Entry 5XCT (X-ray diffraction, 1.17 A resolution); this record covers chains A and C of the 3 polymer chains in the assembly.

Chain A:
Name: VH(S112C)-SARAH chimera
From: Mus musculus
Amino-acid sequence (168 residues; each row starts with the number of its first residue; note: 1 number in that range is skipped by the numbering (no residue carries it; nothing is unmodelled there); a row labelled like 82A-82C holds insertion residues (82A, then the next letters in order); numbering starts at 0):
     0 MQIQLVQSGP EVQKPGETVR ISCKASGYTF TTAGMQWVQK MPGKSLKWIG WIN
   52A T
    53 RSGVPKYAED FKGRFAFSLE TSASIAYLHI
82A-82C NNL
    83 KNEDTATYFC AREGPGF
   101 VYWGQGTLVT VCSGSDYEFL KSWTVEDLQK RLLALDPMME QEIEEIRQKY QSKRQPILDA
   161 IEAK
Unresolved in the structure: 0
Disulfides: Cys22-Cys92

Chain C:
Name: C8 peptide
Amino-acid sequence (8 residues; row label = number of the first residue in the row):
     1 PRGYPGQV
Unresolved in the structure: 1-2

Chain A / chain C interface:
Residue-residue contacts - 20 pairs, chain A then chain C:
  Thr30(A) - Gln7(C)  hydrogen bond (backbone-side chain)
  Thr31(A) - Gln7(C)
  Thr31(A) - Val8(C)
  Ala32(A) - Gln7(C)
  Gly33(A) - Gln7(C)  hydrogen bond (backbone-backbone)
  Gln35(A) - Tyr4(C)  hydrogen bond
  Trp50(A) - Tyr4(C)
  Trp50(A) - Pro5(C)
  Trp50(A) - Gly6(C)
  Asn52(A) - Gln7(C)
  Thr52A(A) - Gln7(C)  hydrogen bond (backbone-side chain)
  Arg53(A) - Gln7(C)
  Glu95(A) - Tyr4(C)  hydrogen bond
  Glu95(A) - Gly6(C)
  Glu95(A) - Gln7(C)
  Glu95(A) - Val8(C)
  Gly96(A) - Val8(C)
  Pro97(A) - Tyr4(C)  hydrophobic
  Pro97(A) - Val8(C)
  Gly98(A) - Tyr4(C)
Also at the interface, not in a pair above, chain A (14 interface residues in all): Ile51

Overview:
Chain A and chain C form an interface of 14 and 5 residues respectively, with 5 hydrogen bonds. Polar contacts
include Thr30(A)-Gln7(C), Gln35(A)-Tyr4(C) and Thr52A(A)-Gln7(C).
Here chain A is VH(S112C)-SARAH chimera (Mus musculus) and chain C is C8 peptide. Entry 5XCT (Crystal
structure of P20.1 Fv-clasp fragment with its antigen peptide) was determined by X-ray diffraction (same
publication as 5XCQ, 5XCR, 5XCV and 5XCX).
